PDB entry 6LB5 | X-ray diffraction, 2.40 A resolution | chains A and C of the 4 polymer chains in the assembly

== Chain A (and C) ==
Name: Retinoic acid receptor RXR-alpha
Source organism: Homo sapiens
Notes: chain C of this document is another copy of the same molecule, construct and numbering; everything in this record applies to it too
Reference sequence: P19793 (RXRA_HUMAN); numbering as in UniProt (aligned over 224-462)
Chain sequence (243 residues; row label = number of the first residue in the row):
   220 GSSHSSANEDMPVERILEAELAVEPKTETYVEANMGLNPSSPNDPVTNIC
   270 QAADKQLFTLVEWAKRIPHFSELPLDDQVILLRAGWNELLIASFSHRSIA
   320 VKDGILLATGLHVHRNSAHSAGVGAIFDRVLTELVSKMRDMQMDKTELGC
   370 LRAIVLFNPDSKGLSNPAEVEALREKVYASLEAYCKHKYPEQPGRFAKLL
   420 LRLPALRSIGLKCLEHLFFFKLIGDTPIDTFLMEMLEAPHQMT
Not modelled in the structure: 220-228, 245-262, 458-462 (chain C: 220-228, 253-261, 458-462)
Construct notes: expression tag (220-223)
Ligand contacts: E80 (6-[ethyl-[3-(2-methylpropoxy)-4-propan-2-yl-phenyl]amino]pyridine-3-carboxylic acid): Val265, Ile268, Cys269, Ala271, Ala272, Gln275, Trp305, Asn306, Leu309, Ile310, Phe313, Arg316, Ile324, Leu326, Ala327, Ile345, Phe346, Val349, Cys432, His435, Leu436, Phe439
UniProt features mapped onto this chain:
  - region: Arg348 to Gly368 (Required for nuclear export)
  - binding site (9-cis-retinoate): Arg316, Ala327
  - binding site (all-trans-retinoate): Arg316, Ala327
  - modified residue (Phosphoserine): Ser259, Ser260
  - mutagenesis: Val280 (V280A: Abolished ubiquitination and degradation by UBR5), Glu352 to Thr462 (No impact on acetylation by EP300), Met357 to Met360 (Abolishes nuclear export), Leu418 to Leu430 (Abolishes nuclear localization), Glu434 (E434N/Q/K/A: As a heterodimer with NR1H4, impairs interaction with coactivator NCOA1. Impairs transcriptional activity)

== How chain A and chain C interact ==
Pairs across the interface - 34 pairs, chain A then chain C:
  Thr351(A) - Lys381(C)  hydrogen bond
  Glu352(A) - Lys381(C)  salt bridge
  Asp379(A) - Glu352(C)
  Asp379(A) - Arg421(C)  salt bridge
  Lys381(A) - Thr351(C)  hydrogen bond
  Lys381(A) - Glu352(C)  salt bridge
  Tyr397(A) - Gly413(C)
  Tyr397(A) - Ala416(C)  hydrophobic
  Tyr397(A) - Leu420(C)  hydrophobic
  Glu401(A) - Glu401(C)
  Gly413(A) - Tyr397(C)
  Phe415(A) - Ala416(C)  hydrophobic
  Ala416(A) - Tyr397(C)  hydrophobic
  Ala416(A) - Phe415(C)  hydrophobic
  Ala416(A) - Leu419(C)  hydrophobic
  Lys417(A) - Glu390(C)  salt bridge
  Lys417(A) - Tyr397(C)
  Leu419(A) - Ala416(C)  hydrophobic
  Leu420(A) - Tyr397(C)  hydrophobic
  Leu420(A) - Leu419(C)  hydrophobic
  Leu420(A) - Leu422(C)  hydrophobic
  Arg421(A) - Asp379(C)  salt bridge
  Leu422(A) - Leu420(C)  hydrophobic
  Leu422(A) - Pro423(C)  hydrophobic
  Pro423(A) - Leu422(C)  hydrophobic
  Pro423(A) - Arg426(C)
  Ala424(A) - Arg426(C)
  Arg426(A) - Pro423(C)  hydrogen bond (side chain-backbone)
  Arg426(A) - Ala424(C)
  Arg426(A) - Ser427(C)
  Ser427(A) - Arg426(C)
  Ser427(A) - Leu430(C)
  Leu430(A) - Ser427(C)
  Leu430(A) - Leu430(C)  hydrophobic
Interface residues without a listed pair, chain A (26 interface residues in all): Arg348, Lys356, Ile373, Glu390, Arg393, Lys405, Glu434
Interface residues without a listed pair, chain C (27 interface residues in all): Arg348, Lys356, Ile373, Arg393, Glu394, Lys405, Lys417, Glu434

== In short ==
Chain A and chain C form an interface of 26 and 27 residues respectively; the contacts include 3 hydrogen
bonds and 5 salt bridges. Polar contacts include Glu352(A)-Lys381(C), Asp379(A)-Arg421(C) and
Lys417(A)-Glu390(C). Ligands of chain A: compound E80.
Chain A and chain C are both Retinoic acid receptor RXR-alpha (Homo sapiens); the structure, Crystal structure
of dimeric RXR-LBD complexed with full agonist NEt-3IB and TIF2 co-activator, was determined by X-ray
diffraction together with 6LB6 from the same study.
